Entry 8WOD (electron microscopy, 3.67 A resolution); this record covers chains D and O of the 13 polymer chains in the assembly.

Chain D (and O):
Protein: Helicase HerA central domain-containing protein
From: Paenibacillus sp. 453mf
Notes: chain O of this document is another copy of the same molecule, construct and numbering; everything in this record applies to it too
Amino-acid sequence (696 residues; each row starts with the number of its first residue):
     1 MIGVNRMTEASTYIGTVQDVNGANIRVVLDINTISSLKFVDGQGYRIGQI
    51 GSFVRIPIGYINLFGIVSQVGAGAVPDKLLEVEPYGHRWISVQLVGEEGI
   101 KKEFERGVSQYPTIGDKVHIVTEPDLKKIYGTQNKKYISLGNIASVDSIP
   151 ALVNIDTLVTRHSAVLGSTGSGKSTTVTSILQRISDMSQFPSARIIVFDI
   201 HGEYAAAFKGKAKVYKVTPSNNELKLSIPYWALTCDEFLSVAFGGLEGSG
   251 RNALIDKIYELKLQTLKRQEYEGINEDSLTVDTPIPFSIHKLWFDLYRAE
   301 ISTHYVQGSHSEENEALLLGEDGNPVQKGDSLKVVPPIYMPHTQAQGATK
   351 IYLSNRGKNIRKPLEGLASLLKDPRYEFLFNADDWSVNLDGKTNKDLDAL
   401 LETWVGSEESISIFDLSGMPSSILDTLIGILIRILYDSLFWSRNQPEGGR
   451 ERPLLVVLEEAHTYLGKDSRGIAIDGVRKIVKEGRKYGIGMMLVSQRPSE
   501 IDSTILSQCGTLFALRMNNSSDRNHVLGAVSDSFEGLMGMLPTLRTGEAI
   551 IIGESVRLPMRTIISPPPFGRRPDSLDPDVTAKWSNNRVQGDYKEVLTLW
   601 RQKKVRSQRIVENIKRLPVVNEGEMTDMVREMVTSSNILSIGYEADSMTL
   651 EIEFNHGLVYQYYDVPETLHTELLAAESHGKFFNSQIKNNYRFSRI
Unresolved in the structure: 1-9, 37-44, 302-358, 566-696 (chain O: 1-7, 568-696)

Chain D / chain O interface:
Pairs across the interface (48; chain D residue first):
  Q18(D) - G71(O)
  Q18(D) - A72(O)  hydrogen bond (backbone-backbone)
  Q18(D) - H87(O)
  D19(D) - Q69(O)
  D19(D) - V70(O)
  V20(D) - I50(O)  hydrophobic
  V20(D) - Q69(O)
  V20(D) - V70(O)  hydrogen bond (backbone-backbone)
  N21(D) - Q69(O)  hydrogen bond
  G22(D) - I50(O)
  G22(D) - G539(O)
  A23(D) - G539(O)
  A23(D) - P542(O)  hydrophobic
  A23(D) - T543(O)
  I58(D) - R46(O)
  K78(D) - L80(O)
  L79(D) - L80(O)  hydrophobic
  L79(D) - P84(O)  hydrophobic
  V82(D) - E81(O)
  L94(D) - T543(O)
  R106(D) - R516(O)
  R106(D) - N518(O)  hydrogen bond
  R106(D) - R545(O)
  G107(D) - T543(O)
  G107(D) - L544(O)
  G107(D) - R545(O)
  V108(D) - T543(O)
  V108(D) - R545(O)
  Q110(D) - R46(O)  hydrogen bond
  Q110(D) - Q49(O)
  Y111(D) - Q49(O)  hydrogen bond (backbone-side chain)
  Y111(D) - M540(O)
  Y111(D) - T543(O)  hydrogen bond
  I114(D) - V70(O)  hydrophobic
  I114(D) - G71(O)
  I114(D) - H87(O)
  N252(D) - R361(O)
  F440(D) - R375(O)
  W441(D) - R375(O)
  E483(D) - S421(O)  hydrogen bond
  K486(D) - S417(O)
  S507(D) - R497(O)
  G528(D) - R497(O)  hydrogen bond (backbone-side chain)
  V530(D) - N519(O)
  S531(D) - N518(O)
  S531(D) - N519(O)
  D532(D) - N518(O)
  E554(D) - T169(O)
Also at the interface, not in a pair above, chain D (39 interface residues in all): P76, S109, T113, R251, D256, D277, T280, K482, R485, Y487, S533
Also at the interface, not in a pair above, chain O (38 interface residues in all): S35, I47, G48, G73, R88, H201, V335, K362, K372, P374, G418, T546

Overview:
Chain D and chain O form an interface of 39 and 38 residues respectively; the contacts include 9 hydrogen
bonds. Polar contacts include N21(D)-Q69(O), R106(D)-N518(O) and Q110(D)-R46(O).
Both chains are Helicase HerA central domain-containing protein (Paenibacillus sp. 453mf). Entry 8WOD (Cryo-EM
structure of SIR2/HerA complex) was determined by electron microscopy.
